Entry 2GQA (X-ray diffraction, 1.70 A resolution); this record covers chain A.

# Chain A
Molecule: oxidoreductase, FMN-binding
Source organism: Shewanella oneidensis
Reference sequence: Q8EEC8 (Q8EEC8_SHEON); numbering as in UniProt (aligned over 1-365)
Amino-acid sequence (365 residues; row label = number of the first residue in the row):
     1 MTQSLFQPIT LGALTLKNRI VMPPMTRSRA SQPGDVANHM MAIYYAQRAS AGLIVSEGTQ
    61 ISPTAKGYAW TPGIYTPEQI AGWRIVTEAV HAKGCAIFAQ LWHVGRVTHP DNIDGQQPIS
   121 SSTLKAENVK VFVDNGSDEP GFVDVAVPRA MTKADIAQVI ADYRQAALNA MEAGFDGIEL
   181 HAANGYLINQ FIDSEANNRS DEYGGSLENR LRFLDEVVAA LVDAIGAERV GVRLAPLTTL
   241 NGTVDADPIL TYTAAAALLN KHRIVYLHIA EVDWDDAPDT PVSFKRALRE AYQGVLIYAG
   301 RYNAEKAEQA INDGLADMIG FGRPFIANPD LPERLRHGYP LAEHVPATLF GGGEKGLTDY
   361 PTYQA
Disordered / not traced: 1
Residues lining bound ligands: FMN (flavin mononucleotide): Pro23, Pro24, Met25, Thr26, Arg27, Glu57, Gly58, Gln100, Trp102, His181, Asn184, Arg233, Ala270, Val272, Asp273, Trp274, Ala299, Gly300, Arg301, Gly320, Phe321, Gly322, Arg323, Pro324, Ile326, Leu349, Phe350

# In short
Ligands of chain A: flavin mononucleotide.
Chain A is oxidoreductase, FMN-binding (Shewanella oneidensis); the structure, Structure of NADH-reduced SYE1,
an OYE homologue from S. oneidensis, was determined by X-ray diffraction, deposited together with 2GOU, 2GQ8
and 2GQ9.
